PDB entry 5L2T | X-ray diffraction, 2.37 A resolution | chain A

[Chain A]
Molecule: Cyclin-dependent kinase 6
From: Homo sapiens
Notes: EC 2.7.11.22
Reference sequence: Q00534 (CDK6_HUMAN); residues 1-301 here = UniProt positions 1-301
Sequence (307 residues; each row starts with the number of its first residue):
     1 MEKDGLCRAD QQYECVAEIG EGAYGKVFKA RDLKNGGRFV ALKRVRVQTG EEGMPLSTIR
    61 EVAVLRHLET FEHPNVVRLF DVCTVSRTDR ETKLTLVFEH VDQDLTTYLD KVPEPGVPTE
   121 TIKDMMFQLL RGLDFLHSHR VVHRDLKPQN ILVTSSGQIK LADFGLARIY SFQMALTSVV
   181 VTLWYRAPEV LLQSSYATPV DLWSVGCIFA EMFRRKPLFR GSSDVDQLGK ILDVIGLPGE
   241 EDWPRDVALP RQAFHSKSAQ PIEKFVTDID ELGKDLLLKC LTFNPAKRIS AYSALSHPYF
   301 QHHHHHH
Disordered / not traced: 1-10, 48-56, 85-92, 168-180, 302-307
Differences from the reference sequence: expression tag (302-307)
Small-molecule neighbours: Ribociclib (6ZZ; 7-cyclopentyl-N,N-dimethyl-2-{[5-(piperazin-1-yl)pyridin-2-yl]amino}-7H-pyrrolo[2,3-d]pyrimidine-6-carboxamide): I19, G20, V27, A41, K43, V77, F98, E99, H100, V101, D102, D104, T107, Q149, N150, L152, A162, D163
Swiss-Prot annotation at these positions:
  - active site: D145 (Proton acceptor)
  - binding site (ATP): I19 to V27, K43
  - modified residue: M1 (N-acetylmethionine), Y13 (Phosphotyrosine), Y24 (Phosphotyrosine), T49 (Phosphothreonine), T70 (Phosphothreonine), T177 (Phosphothreonine), K264 (N6-acetyllysine)
  - natural variant: A197 (A197T: In MCPH12), P199 (P199L: In a metastatic melanoma sample)
Reported in the primary citation:
  - binding site for Ribociclib: D104, T107
  - specificity-determining residues: T107 (proposed by the authors, not directly observed)
  - specificity-determining residues: H100 (by similarity / conservation)

[Summary]
Bound to chain A: Ribociclib. UniProt lists active-site residue D145 and 10 ATP-binding residues. From the
paper: a binding site for Ribociclib at D104 and T107; specificity determinants T107 and H100.
Chain A is Cyclin-dependent kinase 6 (Homo sapiens); the structure, The X-ray co-crystal structure of human
CDK6 and Ribociclib, was determined by X-ray diffraction, deposited together with 5L2I, 5L2S and 5L2W.
